PDB entry 2C39 | X-ray diffraction, 3.30 A resolution | chains E and F of the 6 polymer chains in the assembly

# Chain E
Name: Probable exosome complex exonuclease 2
Source organism: Sulfolobus solfataricus
Notes: EC 3.1.13.-
Reference sequence: Q9UXC0 (ECX2_SULSO); residues 1-275 here = UniProt positions 1-275
Chain sequence (275 residues; row label = number of the first residue in the row):
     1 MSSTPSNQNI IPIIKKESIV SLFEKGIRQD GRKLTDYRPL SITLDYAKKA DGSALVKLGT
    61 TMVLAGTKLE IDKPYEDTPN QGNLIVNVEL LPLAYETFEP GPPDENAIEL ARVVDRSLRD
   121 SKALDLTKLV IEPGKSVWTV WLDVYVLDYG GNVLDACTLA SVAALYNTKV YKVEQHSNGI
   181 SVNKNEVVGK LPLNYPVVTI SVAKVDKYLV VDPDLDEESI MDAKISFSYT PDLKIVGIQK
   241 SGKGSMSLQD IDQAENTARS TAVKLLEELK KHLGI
Unresolved in the structure: 93-103, 176-179

# Chain F
Name: Probable exosome complex exonuclease 1
Source organism: Sulfolobus solfataricus
Notes: EC 3.1.13.-
Reference sequence: Q9UXC2 (ECX1_SULSO); residue numbers follow UniProt; this construct covers 1-248
Chain sequence (248 residues; each row starts with the number of its first residue):
     1 MREMLQVERP KLILDDGKRT DGRKPDELRS IKIELGVLKN ADGSAIFEMG NTKAIAAVYG
    61 PKEMHPRHLS LPDRAVLRVR YHMTPFSTDE RKNPAPSRRE IELSKVIREA LESAVLVELF
   121 PRTAIDVFTE ILQADAGSRL VSLMAASLAL ADAGIPMRDL IAGVAVGKAD GVIILDLNET
   181 EDMWGEADMP IAMMPSLNQV TLFQLNGSMT PDEFRQAFDL AVKGINIIYN LEREALKSKY
   241 VEFKEEGV
Unresolved in the structure: 1-7
Ligand contacts: ADP (adenosine-5'-diphosphate): Thr-88, Arg-99, Leu-103, Ala-134, Asp-135, Ala-136, Gly-137, Ser-138, Arg-139, Glu-179, Asp-182, Asp-188, Asn-206

# Chain E / chain F interface
Contacting residue pairs (88; chain E residue first):
  Met-1(E) / Val-79(F)
  Ser-2(E) / Leu-77(F)
  Ser-2(E) / Arg-78(F)
  Ser-2(E) / Val-79(F)  hydrogen bond (backbone-backbone)
  Ser-2(E) / Ser-104(F)
  Ser-2(E) / Lys-105(F)
  Ser-2(E) / Arg-108(F)  hydrogen bond
  Ser-3(E) / Val-76(F)
  Ser-3(E) / Leu-77(F)
  Ser-3(E) / Arg-78(F)
  Ser-3(E) / Arg-108(F)
  Thr-4(E) / Arg-74(F)
  Thr-4(E) / Val-76(F)
  Thr-4(E) / Leu-77(F)  hydrogen bond (side chain-backbone)
  Thr-4(E) / Arg-108(F)
  Thr-4(E) / Glu-112(F)  hydrogen bond
  Pro-5(E) / Arg-108(F)
  Ser-6(E) / Leu-69(F)
  Glu-105(E) / Lys-105(F)
  Glu-105(E) / Arg-108(F)  salt bridge
  Asn-106(E) / Lys-105(F)
  Ile-108(E) / Arg-98(F)
  Ile-108(E) / Ile-101(F)  hydrophobic
  Glu-109(E) / Glu-102(F)
  Glu-109(E) / Lys-105(F)  salt bridge
  Ala-111(E) / Arg-98(F)
  Arg-112(E) / Arg-98(F)
  Arg-112(E) / Arg-99(F)
  Arg-112(E) / Glu-102(F)  salt bridge
  Arg-116(E) / Glu-102(F)  salt bridge
  Arg-116(E) / Asn-206(F)
  Asp-120(E) / Asn-206(F)
  Asp-120(E) / Gly-207(F)  hydrogen bond (side chain-backbone)
  Ile-225(E) / Phe-203(F)  hydrophobic
  Leu-233(E) / Pro-211(F)
  Lys-234(E) / Ser-208(F)  hydrogen bond
  Lys-234(E) / Met-209(F)
  Ile-235(E) / Leu-205(F)  hydrophobic
  Ile-235(E) / Gly-207(F)
  Ile-235(E) / Ser-208(F)
  Ile-235(E) / Met-209(F)  hydrogen bond (backbone-backbone)
  Ile-235(E) / Pro-211(F)  hydrophobic
  Ile-235(E) / Phe-214(F)  hydrophobic
  Val-236(E) / Gly-207(F)
  Val-236(E) / Ser-208(F)
  Gly-237(E) / Leu-205(F)
  Ile-238(E) / Phe-203(F)  hydrophobic
  Ile-238(E) / Gln-204(F)
  Ile-238(E) / Leu-205(F)  hydrogen bond (backbone-backbone)
  Ile-238(E) / Phe-214(F)  hydrophobic
  Gln-239(E) / Glu-102(F)  hydrogen bond
  Gln-239(E) / Val-106(F)
  Gln-239(E) / Phe-203(F)
  Gln-239(E) / Gln-204(F)  hydrogen bond
  Lys-240(E) / Val-200(F)
  Lys-240(E) / Thr-201(F)
  Lys-240(E) / Phe-203(F)  hydrogen bond (backbone-backbone)
  Ser-241(E) / Glu-109(F)
  Gly-242(E) / Glu-109(F)  hydrogen bond (backbone-side chain)
  Lys-243(E) / Arg-108(F)
  Lys-243(E) / Glu-109(F)  salt bridge
  Lys-243(E) / Glu-112(F)
  Lys-243(E) / Ser-113(F)
  Gly-244(E) / Ser-113(F)
  Ser-245(E) / Ser-113(F)
  Ser-245(E) / Met-194(F)
  Ser-245(E) / Gln-199(F)  hydrogen bond
  Ser-245(E) / Val-200(F)
  Met-246(E) / Gln-199(F)  hydrogen bond (backbone-side chain)
  Met-246(E) / Val-200(F)  hydrogen bond (backbone-backbone)
  Ser-247(E) / Asn-198(F)
  Ser-247(E) / Gln-199(F)
  Leu-248(E) / Met-193(F)  hydrophobic
  Leu-248(E) / Asn-198(F)  hydrogen bond (backbone-backbone)
  Leu-248(E) / Val-200(F)  hydrophobic
  Leu-248(E) / Phe-218(F)  hydrophobic
  Leu-248(E) / Val-222(F)  hydrophobic
  Ile-251(E) / Val-200(F)  hydrophobic
  Ile-251(E) / Phe-203(F)  hydrophobic
  Ile-251(E) / Phe-214(F)  hydrophobic
  Ile-251(E) / Phe-218(F)  hydrophobic
  Asp-252(E) / Arg-215(F)  salt bridge
  Glu-255(E) / Pro-211(F)
  Glu-255(E) / Phe-214(F)
  Glu-255(E) / Arg-215(F)  salt bridge
  Asn-256(E) / Arg-215(F)  hydrogen bond
  Arg-259(E) / Pro-211(F)
  Arg-259(E) / Arg-215(F)
Other interface residues (no listed pair), chain E (39 interface residues in all): Val-86, Asn-87, Phe-227
Other interface residues (no listed pair), chain F (43 interface residues in all): His-68, Ser-70, Leu-71, Ala-75, Phe-128, Met-189, Leu-202, Thr-210

# In short
The interface between chain E and chain F involves 39 residues on one side and 43 on the other, with 17
hydrogen bonds and 7 salt bridges. Among the polar pairs are Glu-105(E)/Arg-108(F), Glu-109(E)/Lys-105(F) and
Arg-112(E)/Glu-102(F). Chain F binds ADP.
Here chain E is Probable exosome complex exonuclease 2 and chain F is Probable exosome complex exonuclease 1,
both from Sulfolobus solfataricus. Entry 2C39 (RNase PH core of the archaeal exosome in complex with ADP) was
determined by X-ray diffraction, deposited together with 2C37 and 2C38.
